PDB entry 9QE0 | electron microscopy, 6.71 A resolution (low resolution: residue-level contacts below are approximate; hydrogen-bond / salt-bridge calls are withheld) | chains E and J of the 8 polymer chains in the assembly

[Chain E (and J)]
Name: JetA
Source organism: Neobacillus vireti LMG 21834
Notes: chain J of this document is another copy of the same molecule, construct and numbering; everything in this record applies to it too
Amino-acid sequence (500 residues; each row starts with the number of its first residue; numbers below 1 keep their minus sign (Gly-3 is residue -3)):
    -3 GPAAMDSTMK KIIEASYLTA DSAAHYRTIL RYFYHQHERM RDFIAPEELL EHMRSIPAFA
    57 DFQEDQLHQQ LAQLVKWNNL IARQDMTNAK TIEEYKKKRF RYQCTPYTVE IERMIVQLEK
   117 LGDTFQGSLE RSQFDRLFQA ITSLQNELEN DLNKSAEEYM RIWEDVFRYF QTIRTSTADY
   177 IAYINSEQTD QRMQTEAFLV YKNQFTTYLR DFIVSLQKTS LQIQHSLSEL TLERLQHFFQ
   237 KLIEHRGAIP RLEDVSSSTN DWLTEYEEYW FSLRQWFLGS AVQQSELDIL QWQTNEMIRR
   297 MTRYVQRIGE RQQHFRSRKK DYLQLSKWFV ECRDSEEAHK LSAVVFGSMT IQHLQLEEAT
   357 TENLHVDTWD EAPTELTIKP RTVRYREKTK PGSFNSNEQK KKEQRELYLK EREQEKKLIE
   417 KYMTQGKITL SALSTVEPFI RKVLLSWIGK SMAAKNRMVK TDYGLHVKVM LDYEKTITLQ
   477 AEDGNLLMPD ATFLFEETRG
Not modelled in the structure: -3 to 0, 496

[Chain E / chain J interface]
Residue-residue contacts - 90 pairs, chain E then chain J:
  Asp2(E) - Arg27(J)
  Ser3(E) - Arg23(J)
  Ser3(E) - Glu115(J)
  Thr4(E) - Ala19(J)
  Thr4(E) - Ala20(J)
  Thr4(E) - Arg23(J)
  Thr4(E) - Thr24(J)
  Thr4(E) - Arg27(J)
  Met5(E) - Ala20(J)
  Met5(E) - Ala54(J)
  Met5(E) - Phe55(J)
  Lys6(E) - Arg23(J)
  Lys7(E) - Leu14(J)
  Lys7(E) - Thr15(J)
  Lys7(E) - Ala16(J)
  Lys7(E) - Asp17(J)
  Lys7(E) - Ala19(J)
  Ile8(E) - Leu14(J)
  Ile8(E) - Thr15(J)
  Ile8(E) - Arg23(J)
  Ala11(E) - Ala11(J)
  Ala11(E) - Leu14(J)
  Ala11(E) - Thr15(J)
  Ser12(E) - Thr15(J)
  Leu14(E) - Lys7(J)
  Leu14(E) - Ile8(J)
  Thr15(E) - Lys7(J)
  Thr15(E) - Ile8(J)
  Thr15(E) - Ser12(J)
  Ala16(E) - Lys7(J)
  Asp17(E) - Lys7(J)
  Ala20(E) - Met5(J)
  Arg23(E) - Ser3(J)
  Arg23(E) - Thr4(J)
  Arg23(E) - Met5(J)
  Arg23(E) - Lys6(J)
  Arg23(E) - Ile8(J)
  Arg27(E) - Thr4(J)
  His33(E) - Ala178(J)
  Met36(E) - Ile177(J)
  Met36(E) - Trp272(J)
  Asp38(E) - Asn181(J)
  Phe39(E) - Asn181(J)
  Phe39(E) - Glu183(J)
  Phe39(E) - Asp186(J)
  Ile77(E) - Glu183(J)
  Ile77(E) - Arg188(J)
  Ala78(E) - Glu183(J)
  Ala78(E) - Arg188(J)
  Arg79(E) - Glu183(J)
  Arg79(E) - Gln187(J)
  Gln80(E) - Gln187(J)
  Met82(E) - Gln187(J)
  Arg97(E) - Glu183(J)
  Tyr103(E) - Leu114(J)
  Tyr103(E) - Asp119(J)
  Glu106(E) - Met110(J)
  Glu106(E) - Leu114(J)
  Arg109(E) - Thr171(J)
  Arg109(E) - Asp175(J)
  Met110(E) - Glu106(J)
  Met110(E) - Met110(J)
  Leu114(E) - Glu106(J)
  Glu115(E) - Thr4(J)
  Asp119(E) - Tyr103(J)
  Arg127(E) - His241(J)
  Glu153(E) - Arg127(J)
  Arg170(E) - Glu34(J)
  Thr171(E) - Arg109(J)
  Ala174(E) - His33(J)
  Ala174(E) - Met36(J)
  Asp175(E) - Arg109(J)
  Ile177(E) - Met36(J)
  Ala178(E) - His33(J)
  Asn181(E) - Asp38(J)
  Asn181(E) - Phe39(J)
  Glu183(E) - Phe39(J)
  Glu183(E) - Ile77(J)
  Glu183(E) - Arg79(J)
  Glu183(E) - Arg97(J)
  Glu183(E) - Tyr98(J)
  Gln184(E) - Ile77(J)
  Asp186(E) - Phe39(J)
  Asp186(E) - Arg79(J)
  Gln187(E) - Arg79(J)
  Gln187(E) - Met82(J)
  Arg188(E) - Ile77(J)
  Arg188(E) - Ala78(J)
  His241(E) - Arg127(J)
  Leu286(E) - Met36(J)
Interface residues without a listed pair, chain E (64 interface residues in all): Ala19, Thr24, Glu34, Phe55, Gln99, Pro102, Ile111, Thr120, Ser128, Arg132, Arg157, Tyr165, Ile245, Glu249, Trp272
Interface residues without a listed pair, chain J (64 interface residues in all): Ile9, Gln99, Pro102, Thr120, Gln122, Ser128, Glu153, Arg157, Asp161, Tyr165, Arg170, Ala174, Ser182, Ile245, Glu282

[In short]
Chain E and chain J each contribute 64 residues to their interface.
Chain E and chain J are both JetA (Neobacillus vireti LMG 21834); the structure, Neobacillus vireti Wadjet-II
JetABC dimer, was determined by electron microscopy (same publication as 9QE1).
